PDB entry 3KK3 | X-ray diffraction, 2.90 A resolution | chains A and P of the 4 polymer chains in the assembly

# Chain A
Molecule: Reverse transcriptase p66 subunit
Organism: Human immunodeficiency virus type 1
Notes: EC 2.7.7.49
Reference sequence: P04585 (POL_HV1H2); residues 1-560 here correspond to UniProt positions 588-1147 (UniProt number = residue number + 587)
Chain sequence (560 residues; row label = number of the first residue in the row):
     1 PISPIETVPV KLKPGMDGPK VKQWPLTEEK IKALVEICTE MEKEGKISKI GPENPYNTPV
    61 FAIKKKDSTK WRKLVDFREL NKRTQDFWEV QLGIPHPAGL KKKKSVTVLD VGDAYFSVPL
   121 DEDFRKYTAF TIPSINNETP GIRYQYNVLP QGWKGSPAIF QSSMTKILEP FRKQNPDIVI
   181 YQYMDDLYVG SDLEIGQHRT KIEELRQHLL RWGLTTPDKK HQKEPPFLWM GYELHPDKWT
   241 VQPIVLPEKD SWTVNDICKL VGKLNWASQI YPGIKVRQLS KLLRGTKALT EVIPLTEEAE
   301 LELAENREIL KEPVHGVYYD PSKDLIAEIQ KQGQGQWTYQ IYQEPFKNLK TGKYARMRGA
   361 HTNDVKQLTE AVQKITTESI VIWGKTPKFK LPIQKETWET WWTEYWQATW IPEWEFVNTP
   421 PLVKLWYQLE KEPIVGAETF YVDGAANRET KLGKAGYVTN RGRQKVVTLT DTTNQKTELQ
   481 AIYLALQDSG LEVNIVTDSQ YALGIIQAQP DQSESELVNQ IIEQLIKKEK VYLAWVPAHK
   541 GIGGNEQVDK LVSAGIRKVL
Unresolved in the structure: 556-560
Sequence notes: engineered mutation Cys258 (Gln845 in P04585), Ser280 (Cys867 in P04585)
Ion coordination: Mg2+: Asp443, Glu478, Asp498
UniProt features mapped onto this chain:
  - region: Phe227 to His235 (RT 'primer grip')
  - motif: Trp398 to Trp414 (Tryptophan repeat motif)
  - binding site (Mg(2+)): Asp110, Asp185, Asp186, Asp443, Glu478, Asp498, Asp549
  - site: Trp401 (Essential for RT p66/p51 heterodimerization), Trp414 (Essential for RT p66/p51 heterodimerization), Phe440, Tyr441 (Cleavage), Leu560 (Cleavage)

# Chain P
Molecule: 21-nt DNA strand
Sequence (21 nucleotides; each row starts with the number of its first residue):
   802 ACAGTCCCTG TTCGGGCGCC X
Unresolved in the structure: 802-804
Modified residues: URT (({[(2R,5R)-5-(6-amino-9H-purin-9-yl)-4-fluoro-2,5-dihydrofuran-2-yl]oxy}methyl)phosphonic acid) at position 822

# Chain A / chain P interface
Residue-residue contacts - 35 pairs, chain A then chain P:
  Tyr183(A) with DC821(P), hydrogen bond to the base; URT_822(P)
  Met184(A) with URT_822(P)
  Asp185(A) with URT_822(P)
  Met230(A) with DC821(P), phosphate contact; URT_822(P)
  Gly231(A) with DC821(P), phosphate contact
  Asn255(A) with DG817(P), hydrogen bond to the phosphate; DC818(P), sugar contact
  Cys258(A) with DG817(P), base contact; DC818(P), sugar contact
  Lys259(A) with DC818(P), phosphate contact; DG819(P), phosphate contact
  Gly262(A) with DG819(P), sugar contact
  Lys263(A) with DG819(P), sugar contact; DC820(P), phosphate contact
  Trp266(A) with DC820(P), sugar contact
  Leu289(A) with DG817(P), sugar contact
  Arg358(A) with DT812(P), salt bridge to the phosphate
  Gly359(A) with DG811(P), phosphate contact
  Ala360(A) with DT810(P), phosphate contact; DG811(P), hydrogen bond to the phosphate
  His361(A) with DT810(P), salt bridge to the phosphate
  Arg448(A) with DG805(P), base contact; DT806(P), hydrogen bond to the base; DC807(P), sugar contact
  Lys451(A) with DC807(P), phosphate contact; DC808(P), salt bridge to the phosphate
  Thr473(A) with DC808(P), phosphate contact; DC809(P), hydrogen bond to the phosphate
  Gln475(A) with DC808(P), hydrogen bond to the base; DC809(P), sugar contact
  Lys476(A) with DC809(P), phosphate contact
  Tyr501(A) with DC809(P), hydrogen bond to the phosphate; DT810(P), phosphate contact
Other interface residues (no listed pair), chain A (25 interface residues in all): Asp186, Trp229, Ile505

# In short
25 residues of chain A face 14 of chain P across their interface; the contacts include 7 hydrogen bonds and 3
salt bridges. Polar pairs include Tyr183(A)-DC821(P), Arg448(A)-DT806(P) and Gln475(A)-DC808(P). UniProt lists
7 Mg2+-binding residues on chain A.
Here chain A is Reverse transcriptase p66 subunit (Human immunodeficiency virus type 1) and chain P is a 21-nt
DNA strand. Entry 3KK3 (HIV-1 reverse transcriptase-DNA complex with GS-9148 terminated primer) was determined
by X-ray diffraction together with 3KJV, 3KK1 and 3KK2 from the same study.
